Entry 1QF1 (X-ray diffraction, 2.00 A resolution); this record covers chain A.

# Chain A
Protein: Protein (thermolysin)
Organism: Bacillus thermoproteolyticus
Notes: EC 3.4.24.27
Reference sequence: P00800 (THER_BACTH); numbering as in UniProt (aligned over 1-316)
Amino-acid sequence (316 residues; each row starts with the number of its first residue):
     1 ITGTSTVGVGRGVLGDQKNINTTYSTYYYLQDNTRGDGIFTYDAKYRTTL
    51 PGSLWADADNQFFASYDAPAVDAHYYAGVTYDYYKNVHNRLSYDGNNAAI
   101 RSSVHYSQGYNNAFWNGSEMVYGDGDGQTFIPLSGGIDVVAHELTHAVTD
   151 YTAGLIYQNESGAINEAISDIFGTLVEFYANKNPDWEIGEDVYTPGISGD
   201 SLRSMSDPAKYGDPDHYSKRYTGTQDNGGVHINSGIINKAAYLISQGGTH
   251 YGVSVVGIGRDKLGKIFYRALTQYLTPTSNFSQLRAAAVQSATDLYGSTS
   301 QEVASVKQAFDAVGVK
Metal / ion sites: Ca2+ site 1: D57, D59, Q61; Ca2+ site 2: D138, E177, D185, E187, E190; Zn2+: H142, H146, E166 (together with TI1); Ca2+ site 3: E177, N183, D185, E190; Ca2+ site 4: Y193, T194, I197, D200
Small-molecule neighbours: TI1 ([2(R,S)-2-sulfanylheptanoyl]-phe-ala): Y110, N111, N112, A113, F114, W115, F130, L133, D138, V139, H142, E143, H146, Y157, E166, I188, G189, L202, R203, H231

# Summary
Chain A binds compound TI1. D57, D59 and Q61 coordinate Ca2+ site 1. D138, E177, D185, E187 and E190 form the
Ca2+ site 2.
Chain A is Protein (thermolysin) (Bacillus thermoproteolyticus); the structure, Thermolysin (e.c.3.4.24.27)
complexed with (2-sulphanylheptanoyl)-phe-ala. parameters for Zn-bidentation of mercaptoacyldipeptides in
metalloendopeptidase, was determined by X-ray diffraction, deposited together with 1QF0 and 1QF2.
